PDB entry 6S5R | X-ray diffraction, 2.08 A resolution | chains A and D of the 6 polymer chains in the assembly

# Chain A (and D)
Molecule: Fucose-binding lectin
From: Pseudomonas aeruginosa
Notes: chain D of this document is another copy of the same molecule, construct and numbering; everything in this record applies to it too
Reference sequence: A0A069Q9V4 (A0A069Q9V4_PSEAI); residues 0-114 here correspond to UniProt positions 1-115 (UniProt number = residue number + 1)
Sequence (115 residues; numbered 0 to 114; the number before each row is that of its first residue; numbering starts at 0):
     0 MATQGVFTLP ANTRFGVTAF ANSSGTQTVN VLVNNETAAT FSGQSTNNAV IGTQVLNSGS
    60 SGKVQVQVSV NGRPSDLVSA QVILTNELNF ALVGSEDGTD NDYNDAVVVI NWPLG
Not modelled in the structure: 0
Ion coordination: Ca2+ site 1: Asn21, Asp101, Asn103, Asp104 (together with ZDC) (shared with 1 residue of chain B); Ca2+ site 2: Glu95, Asp99, Asp101, Asp104 (together with ZDC); Ca2+ site 3: Gly114 (together with ZDC) (shared with 4 residues of chain B)
Ligand contacts: ZDC (3,7-anhydro-2,8-dideoxy-L-glycero-D-gluco-octonic acid): Asn21, Ser22, Ser23, Thr45, Glu95, Asp96, Gly97, Asp99, Asp101, Asn103, Asp104

# Chain A / chain D interface
Contacting residue pairs (16; chain A residue first):
  Thr27(A) - Ser41(D)
  Asn29(A) - Ser41(D)  hydrogen bond (side chain-backbone)
  Leu31(A) - Val49(D)
  Asn34(A) - Ala48(D)
  Asn34(A) - Val49(D)  hydrogen bond (backbone-backbone)
  Glu35(A) - Val49(D)
  Thr36(A) - Val49(D)  hydrogen bond (backbone-backbone)
  Thr36(A) - Ile50(D)  hydrogen bond (side chain-backbone)
  Gln66(A) - Gly42(D)
  Gln66(A) - Gln43(D)  hydrogen bond
  Gly71(A) - Thr25(D)
  Gly71(A) - Thr27(D)
  Gly71(A) - Asn70(D)  hydrogen bond (backbone-side chain)
  Arg72(A) - Asn70(D)  hydrogen bond (side chain-backbone)
  Arg72(A) - Gly71(D)
  Pro73(A) - Thr25(D)
Also at the interface, not in a pair above, chain A (11 interface residues in all): Ser68
Also at the interface, not in a pair above, chain D (12 interface residues in all): Asn46, Gly51

# Overview
11 residues of chain A and 12 residues of chain D are in contact; the contacts include 7 hydrogen bonds. Polar
contacts include Asn29(A)-Ser41(D), Thr36(A)-Ile50(D) and Gln66(A)-Gln43(D). Bound to chain A: compound ZDC.
The Ca2+ site 1 is built by Asn21(A), Asp101(A), Asn103(A) and Asp104(A).
Chain A and chain D are both Fucose-binding lectin (Pseudomonas aeruginosa); the structure, Cfucosylated
second generation peptide dendrimer SBD6 bound to Fucose binding Lectin LecB (PA-IIL) from Pseudomonas
aeruginosa ..., was determined by X-ray diffraction together with 6S5S and 6S7G from the same study.
